PDB entry 9E0N | electron microscopy, 3.24 A resolution | chains A and E of the 55 polymer chains in the assembly

== Chain A ==
Molecule: 23S rRNA
Source organism: Mycolicibacterium smegmatis
Sequence (3120 nucleotides; each row starts with the number of its first residue):
     1 UAAGUGUUUA AGGGCGCAUG GUGGAUGCCU UGGCACUGGG AGCCGAUGAA GGACGUAGGA
    61 GGCUGCGAUA AGCCUCGGGG AGCUGUCAAC CGAGCGUUGA UCCGAGGAUG UCCGAAUGGG
   121 GAAACCCGGC ACGAGUGAUG UCGUGUCACC AGGCGCUGAA UAUAUAGGCG UCUGGGGGGA
   181 ACGCGGGGAA GUGAAACAUC UCAGUACCCG UAGGAAGAGA AAACAAAAUG UGAUUCCGUG
   241 AGUAGUGGCG AGCGAAAGCG GAGGAUGGCU AAACCGUAUG CAUGUGAUAC CGGGUAGGGG
   301 UUGUGUGUGC GGGGUUGUGG GACCUAUCUU UCCGGCUCUA CCUGGCUGGA GGGCAGUGAG
   361 AAAAUGUUGU GGUUAGCGGA AAUGGCUUGG GAUGGCCUGC CGUAGACGGU GAGAGCCCGG
   421 UACGUGAAAA CCCGACGUCU GUCUUGAUGG UGUUCCCGAG UAGCAGCGGG CCCGUGGAAU
   481 CUGCUGUGAA UCUGCCGGGA CCACCCGGUA AGCCUGAAUA CUUCCCAGUG ACCGAUAGCG
   541 GAUUAGUACC GUGAGGGAAU GGUGAAAAGU ACCCCGGGAG GGGAGUGAAA GAGUACCUGA
   601 AACCGUGCGC UUACAAUCCG UCAGAGCCCU CGACGUGUCG UGGGGUGAUG GCGUGCCUUU
   661 UGAAGAAUGA GCCUGCGAGU CAGGGACAUG UCGCGAGGUU AACCCGGGUG GGGUAGCCGC
   721 AGCGAAAGCG AGUCUGAAUA GGGCGUAUCC ACACAAGAGU GUGUGGUGUA GUGGUGUGUU
   781 CUGGACCCGA AGCGGAGUGA UCUACCCAUG GCCAGGGUGA AGCGCGGGUA AGACCGCGUG
   841 GAGGCCCGAA CCCACUUAGG UUGAAGACUG AGGGGAUGAG CUGUGGGUAG GGGUGAAAGG
   901 CCAAUCAAAC UCCGUGAUAG CUGGUUCUCC CCGAAAUGCA UUUAGGUGCA GCGUCGCAUG
   961 UUUCUUGCCG GAGGUAGAGC UACUGGAUGG CCGAUGGGCC CCACAGGGUU ACUGACGUCA
  1021 GCCAAACUCC GAAUGCCGGU AAGUCCAAGA GUGCGGCAGU GAGACGGCGG GGGAUAAGCU
  1081 CCGUGCGUCG AGAGGGAAAC AGCCCAGAUC GCCGGCUAAG GCCCCUAAGC GUGUGCUAAG
  1141 UGGAAAAGGA UGUGCAGUCG CGAAGACAAC CAGGAGGUUG GCUUAGAAGC AGCCACCCUU
  1201 GAAAGAGUGC GUAAUAGCUC ACUGGUCAAG UGAUUGUGCG CCGAUAAUGU AGCGGGGCUC
  1261 AAGCACACCG CCGAAGCCGC GGCAGCCAAC GUGUUGGCUG GGUAGGGGAG CGUCCUGCAU
  1321 CCGGUGAAGC CGCCGAGUGA UCGAGUGGUG GAGGGUGUGG GAGUGAGAAU GCAGGCAUGA
  1381 GUAGCGAUUA GGCAAGUGAG AACCUUGCCC GCCGAAAGAC CAAGGGUUCC UGGGCCAGGC
  1441 CAGUCCGCCC AGGGUGAGUC GGGACCUAAG GCGAGGCCGA CAGGCGUAGU CGAUGGACAA
  1501 CGGGUUGAUA UUCCCGUACC CGUGUAUGUG CGUCCAUGAU GAAUCAGCGG UACUAACCAU
  1561 CCAAAACCAC CGUGACCGCA CCUUUCGGGG UGUGGCGUUG GUGGGGCUGC AUGGGACCUU
  1621 CGUUGGUAGU AGUCAAGCGA UGGGGUGACG CAGGAAGGUA GCCGUACCGG UCAGUGGUAA
  1681 UACCGGGGUA AGCCUGUAGG GAGUCAGAUA GGUAAAUCCG UCUGGCAUAU AUCCUGAGAG
  1741 GUGAUGCAUA GCCGAGUGAG GCGAAUUCGG UGAUCCUAUG CUGCCGAGAA AAGCCUCUAG
  1801 CGAGGACAUA CACGGCCCGU ACCCCAAACC AACACAGGUG GUCAGGUAGA GAAUACUAAG
  1861 GCGUACGAGU GAACUAUGGU UAAGGAACUC GGCAAAAUGC CCCCGUAACU UCGGGAGAAG
  1921 GGGGACCCAC AUGGCGUGUA AGCCUUUACG GCCCAAGCGU GAGUGGGUGG CACAAACCAG
  1981 UGAGAAGCGA CUGUUUACUA AAAACACAGG UCCGUGCGAA GUCGCAAGAC GAUGUAUACG
  2041 GACUGACGCC UGCCCGGUGC UGGAAGGUUA AGAGGACCCG UUAACUCCCU UUGGGGGUGA
  2101 AGCGGAGAAU UUAAGCCCCA GUAAACGGCG GUGGUAACUA UAACCAUCCU AAGGUAGCGA
  2161 AAUUCCUUGU CGGGUAAGUU CCGACCUGCA CGAAUGGCGU AACGACUUCU CAACUGUCUC
  2221 AACCAUAGAC UCGGCGAAAU UGCACUACGA GUAAAGAUGC UCGUUACGCG CGGCAGGACG
  2281 AAAAGACCCC GGGACCUUCA CUACAACUUG GUAUUGGUGC UCGAUACGGU UUGUGUAGGA
  2341 UAGGUGGGAG ACUGUGAAGC UCACACGCCA GUGUGGGUGG AGUCGUUGUU GAAAUACCAC
  2401 UCUGAUCGUA UUGGGCCUCU AACCUCGGAC CGUAUAUCCG GUUCAGGGAC AGUGCCUGGU
  2461 GGGUAGUUUA ACUGGGGCGG UUGCCUCCUA AAAUGUAACG GAGGCGCCCA AAGGUUCCCU
  2521 CAACCUGGAC GGCAAUCAGG UGUUGAGUGU AAGUGCACAA GGGAGCUUGA CUGCGAGACG
  2581 GACAUGUCGA GCAGGGACGA AAGUCGGGAC UAGUGAUCCG GCACCUCUGA GUGGAAGGGG
  2641 UGUCGCUCAA CGGAUAAAAG GUACCCCGGG GAUAACAGGC UGAUCUUCCC CAAGAGUCCA
  2701 UAUCGACGGG AUGGUUUGGC ACCUCGAUGU CGGCUCGUCG CAUCCUGGGG CUGGAGCAGG
  2761 UCCCAAGGGU UGGGCUGUUC GCCCAUUAAA GCGGCACGCG AGCUGGGUUU AGAACGUCGU
  2821 GAGACAGUUC GGUCUCUAUC CGCCGCGCGC GUCAGAAGCU UGAGGAAACC UGUCCCUAGU
  2881 ACGAGAGGAC CGGGACGGAC GAACCUCUGG UAUACCAGUU GUCCCACCAG GGGCACGGCU
  2941 GGAUAGCCAC GUUCGGACAG GAUAACCGCU GAAAGCAUCU AAGCGGGAAA CCUCUUCCAA
  3001 GACCAGGCUU CUCACCCUCU AGGAGGGAUA AGGCCCCCCG CAGACCACGG GAUUGAUAGA
  3061 CCAGACCUGG AAGCCUAGUA AUAGGUGCAG GGAACUGGCA CUAACCGGCC GAAAACUUAC
Disordered / not traced: 1, 340-344, 634-637, 1004-1005, 1756-1757, 1946-1948, 3120
Ion coordination: Mg2+ site 1 near U117 (its only coordinating residue here); Mg2+ site 2: A194, A196, C197; Mg2+ site 3: G217, G219; Mg2+ site 4 near G541 (its only coordinating residue here); Mg2+ site 5 near A666 (its only coordinating residue here); Mg2+ site 6: U668, A2727; Mg2+ site 7: C845, C846, A876; Mg2+ site 8 near A876 (its only coordinating residue here); Mg2+ site 9: G933, G1302; Mg2+ site 10 near U937 (its only coordinating residue here); Mg2+ site 11 near G946 (its only coordinating residue here); Mg2+ site 12 near G977 (its only coordinating residue here); 41 more Mg2+ sites not listed
From the paper describing this entry:
  - conformationally variable residues (loop rearrangement): A2136 to U2139

== Chain E ==
Protein: Large ribosomal subunit protein uL4
Source organism: Mycolicibacterium smegmatis
UniProt: A0QSD2 (RL4_MYCS2); numbering as in UniProt (aligned over 1-215)
Chain sequence (215 residues; each row starts with the number of its first residue):
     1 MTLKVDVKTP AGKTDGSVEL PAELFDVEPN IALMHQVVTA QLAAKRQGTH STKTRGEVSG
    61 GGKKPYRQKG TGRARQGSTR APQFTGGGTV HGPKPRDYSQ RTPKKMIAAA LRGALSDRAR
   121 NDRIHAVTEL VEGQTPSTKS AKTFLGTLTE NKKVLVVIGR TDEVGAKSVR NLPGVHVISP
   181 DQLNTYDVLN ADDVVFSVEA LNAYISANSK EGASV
Disordered / not traced: 1-2, 210-215
Ion coordination: Mg2+ near Gly86 (its only coordinating residue here)

== Interface between chain A and chain E ==
Pairs across the interface - 139 pairs, chain A then chain E:
  C34(A) with Ser51(E), hydrogen bond to the sugar
  A35(A) with Thr49(E), base contact; Ser51(E), sugar contact
  C401(A) with Lys139(E), salt bridge to the phosphate
  G402(A) with Lys139(E), hydrogen bond to the base; Lys142(E), hydrogen bond to the base; Asn171(E), hydrogen bond to the sugar; Leu172(E), base contact; Pro173(E), base contact
  U403(A) with Pro136(E), phosphate contact; Ser137(E), phosphate contact; Thr138(E), hydrogen bond to the phosphate; Lys167(E), hydrogen bond to the base; Arg170(E), hydrogen bond to the phosphate
  A404(A) with Arg170(E), salt bridge to the phosphate; Asn171(E), hydrogen bond to the phosphate
  A422(A) with Arg170(E), hydrogen bond to the sugar
  U529(A) with Gln47(E), hydrogen bond to the sugar
  G530(A) with Gln47(E), sugar contact; Thr49(E), hydrogen bond to the base
  A531(A) with Leu42(E), hydrogen bond to the base; Ala43(E), base contact; Arg46(E), phosphate contact; Gln47(E), hydrogen bond to the phosphate
  C532(A) with Arg46(E), salt bridge to the phosphate; Thr49(E), sugar contact; His50(E), salt bridge to the phosphate
  U536(A) with Thr85(E), phosphate contact
  A537(A) with Thr85(E), phosphate contact; Gly86(E), hydrogen bond to the phosphate
  G538(A) with Thr89(E), hydrogen bond to the phosphate
  C539(A) with Ser51(E), phosphate contact; Lys53(E), phosphate contact
  G540(A) with Val58(E), phosphate contact; Ser59(E), hydrogen bond to the phosphate; Arg80(E), hydrogen bond to the sugar
  G557(A) with Gly60(E), phosphate contact; Gly61(E), hydrogen bond to the phosphate; Thr79(E), phosphate contact; Arg80(E), salt bridge to the phosphate
  A558(A) with Arg80(E), salt bridge to the phosphate
  C676(A) with Gln83(E), base contact
  G677(A) with Pro82(E), sugar contact; Gln83(E), sugar contact
  A678(A) with Val90(E), phosphate contact; His91(E), hydrogen bond to the phosphate
  G679(A) with His91(E), phosphate contact
  U680(A) with His91(E), stacking on the base
  C681(A) with Arg96(E), hydrogen bond to the phosphate
  A682(A) with Arg96(E), salt bridge to the phosphate
  C692(A) with Asn30(E), phosphate contact; Ala32(E), sugar contact; Leu33(E), sugar contact; Met106(E), base contact
  G693(A) with Asn30(E), hydrogen bond to the phosphate; Leu33(E), sugar contact; Met106(E), sugar contact
  G698(A) with Lys105(E), salt bridge to the phosphate
  U699(A) with Lys105(E), salt bridge to the phosphate
  U700(A) with Arg101(E), hydrogen bond to the sugar; Pro103(E), phosphate contact; Lys104(E), phosphate contact
  A701(A) with Arg101(E), salt bridge to the phosphate
  G706(A) with Gln182(E), base contact
  G708(A) with His176(E), hydrogen bond to the base; Val177(E), base contact; Ile178(E), base contact; Gln182(E), hydrogen bond to the sugar; Asn184(E), base contact; Asp187(E), hydrogen bond to the base
  U709(A) with Gln41(E), hydrogen bond to the sugar; Ala44(E), base contact; Lys45(E), hydrogen bond to the base; Asn184(E), hydrogen bond to the sugar
  G710(A) with Thr102(E), phosphate contact; Ile107(E), phosphate contact; Asp181(E), sugar contact; Gln182(E), hydrogen bond to the base
  G711(A) with Ile107(E), phosphate contact
  G712(A) with Lys104(E), hydrogen bond to the base
  G713(A) with Lys104(E), hydrogen bond to the base
  G773(A) with Arg101(E), hydrogen bond to the phosphate; Met106(E), hydrogen bond to the base
  G774(A) with Gln36(E), hydrogen bond to the base; Arg101(E), salt bridge to the phosphate
  U775(A) with Gln100(E), sugar contact
  C786(A) with His91(E), hydrogen bond to the sugar
  C787(A) with Val90(E), sugar contact
  C788(A) with Arg55(E), salt bridge to the phosphate; Gln76(E), sugar contact; Gln83(E), sugar contact
  G789(A) with Arg55(E), salt bridge to the phosphate; Gln68(E), hydrogen bond to the sugar; Arg75(E), sugar contact; Gln76(E), sugar contact; Gly77(E), phosphate contact
  A790(A) with Lys64(E), phosphate contact; Gln68(E), hydrogen bond to the sugar; Gln76(E), phosphate contact; Gly77(E), phosphate contact
  C912(A) with Lys63(E), phosphate contact
  G916(A) with Thr54(E), base contact; Arg55(E), hydrogen bond to the sugar; Gly56(E), hydrogen bond to the base
  U922(A) with Arg75(E), hydrogen bond to the base
  G1317(A) with Tyr186(E), hydrogen bond to the sugar
  C1318(A) with Asn190(E), sugar contact
  A1319(A) with Lys153(E), salt bridge to the phosphate
  G1359(A) with His35(E), hydrogen bond to the sugar
  G1360(A) with Thr39(E), sugar contact
  G1361(A) with Arg46(E), hydrogen bond to the sugar; Arg96(E), hydrogen bond to the phosphate
  A1362(A) with Arg96(E), salt bridge to the phosphate
  G1363(A) with Thr52(E), base contact; Thr89(E), base contact; His91(E), sugar contact
  A1369(A) with Gln83(E), base contact
  U1370(A) with Gly72(E), base contact; Arg73(E), base contact; Ala74(E), phosphate contact
  G1371(A) with Ala74(E), phosphate contact; Gln76(E), hydrogen bond to the sugar; Gln83(E), hydrogen bond to the sugar
  C1372(A) with Gln83(E), sugar contact; Phe84(E), sugar contact; Thr85(E), hydrogen bond to the sugar
  A1373(A) with Thr85(E), hydrogen bond to the sugar
  A2283(A) with Gly70(E), hydrogen bond to the phosphate; Gly72(E), phosphate contact
  A2284(A) with Lys69(E), hydrogen bond to the sugar; Gly70(E), hydrogen bond to the phosphate; Gly72(E), phosphate contact; Arg75(E), hydrogen bond to the base
  G2285(A) with Lys69(E), salt bridge to the phosphate
  C2667(A) with Gln68(E), hydrogen bond to the phosphate; Lys69(E), phosphate contact
  G2668(A) with Gln68(E), hydrogen bond to the phosphate; Lys69(E), salt bridge to the phosphate
  G2669(A) with Arg75(E), salt bridge to the phosphate
Interface residues without a listed pair, chain A (77 interface residues in all): G405, C423, G546, G556, G675, G684, A791, U911, C913
Interface residues without a listed pair, chain E (85 interface residues in all): Gly48, Glu57, Gly62, Thr71, Ser78, Pro93, Lys94, Ala108, Ser168, Leu183

== Summary ==
77 residues of chain A face 85 of chain E across their interface, with 54 hydrogen bonds, 18 salt bridges and
1 aromatic stacking contact. Polar contacts include G402(A)-Lys139(E), G402(A)-Lys142(E) and
U403(A)-Lys167(E). The Mg2+ site 2 is built by A194(A), A196(A) and C197(A). G217(A) and G219(A) coordinate
Mg2+ site 3. The paper reports conformational variability at A2136(A).
Chain A is 23S rRNA and chain E is Large ribosomal subunit protein uL4, both from Mycolicibacterium smegmatis;
the structure, M. smegmatis unmethylated 70S ribosome structure, was determined by electron microscopy.
